Entry 6M18 (electron microscopy, 2.90 A resolution); this record covers chains B and D of the 4 polymer chains in the assembly.

# Chain B (and D)
Protein: Angiotensin-converting enzyme 2
Organism: Homo sapiens
Notes: EC 3.4.17.23, 3.4.17.-; chain D of this document is another copy of the same molecule, construct and numbering; everything in this record applies to it too
UniProtKB: Q9BYF1 (ACE2_HUMAN); the construct has insertions or renumbered stretches relative to UniProt, so the offset changes along the chain: -6 to 9 = UniProt 2-17; 18-805 = UniProt 18-805
Chain sequence (814 residues; numbered -8 to 805; the number before each row is that of its first residue; numbers below 1 keep their minus sign (Met-8 is residue -8)):
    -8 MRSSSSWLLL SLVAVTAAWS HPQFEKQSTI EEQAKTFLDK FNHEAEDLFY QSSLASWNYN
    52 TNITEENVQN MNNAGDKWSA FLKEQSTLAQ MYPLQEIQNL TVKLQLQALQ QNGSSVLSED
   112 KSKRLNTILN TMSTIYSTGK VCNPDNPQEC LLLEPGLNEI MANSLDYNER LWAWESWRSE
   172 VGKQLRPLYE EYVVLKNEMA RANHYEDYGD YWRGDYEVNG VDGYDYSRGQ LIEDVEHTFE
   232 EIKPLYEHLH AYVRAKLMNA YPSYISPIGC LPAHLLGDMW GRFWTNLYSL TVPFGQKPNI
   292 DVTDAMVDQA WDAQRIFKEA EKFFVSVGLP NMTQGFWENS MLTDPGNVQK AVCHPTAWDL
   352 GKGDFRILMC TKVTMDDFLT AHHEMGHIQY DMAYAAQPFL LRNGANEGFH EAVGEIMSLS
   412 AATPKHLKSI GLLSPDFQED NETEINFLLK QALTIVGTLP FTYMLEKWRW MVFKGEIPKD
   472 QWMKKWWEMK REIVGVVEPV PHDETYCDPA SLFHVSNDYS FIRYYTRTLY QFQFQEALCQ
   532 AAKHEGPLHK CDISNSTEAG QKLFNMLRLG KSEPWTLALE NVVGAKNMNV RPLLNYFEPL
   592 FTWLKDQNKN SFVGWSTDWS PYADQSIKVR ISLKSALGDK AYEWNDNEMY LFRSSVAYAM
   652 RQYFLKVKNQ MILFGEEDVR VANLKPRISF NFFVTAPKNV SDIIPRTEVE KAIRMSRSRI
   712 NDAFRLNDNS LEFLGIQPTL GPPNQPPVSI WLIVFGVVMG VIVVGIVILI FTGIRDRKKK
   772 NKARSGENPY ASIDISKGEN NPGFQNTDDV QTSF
Unresolved in the structure: -8 to 19, 769-805
Construct notes: initiating methionine (-8); expression tag (-7); insertion (10-17)
Swiss-Prot annotation at these positions:
  - region: Asp30 to Tyr41 (Interaction with SARS-CoV spike glycoprotein), Met82 to Pro84 (Interaction with SARS-CoV spike glycoprotein), Lys353 to Arg357 (Interaction with SARS-CoV spike glycoprotein), Arg652 to Lys659 (Essential for cleavage by ADAM17), Arg697 to Arg716 (Essential for cleavage by TMPRSS11D and TMPRSS2)
  - motif: Glu778 to Ile786 (LIR), Tyr781 to Asp785 (SH2-binding), Tyr781 to Ile784 (Endocytic sorting signal), Asn792 to Phe795 (PTB), Thr803 to Phe805 (PDZ-binding)
  - active site: Glu375 (Proton acceptor), His505 (Proton donor)
  - binding site (chloride): Arg169, Trp477, Lys481
  - binding site (substrate): Arg273, His345, Pro346, Tyr515
  - binding site (Zn(2+)): His374, His378, Glu402
  - modified residue: Tyr781 (Phosphotyrosine), Ser783 (Phosphoserine)
  - glycosylation (N-linked (GlcNAc...) asparagine): Asn53, Asn90, Asn103, Asn322, Asn432, Asn546, Asn690
  - cross-link: Lys788 (Glycyl lysine isopeptide (Lys-Gly) (interchain with G-Cter in ubiquitin))
Cystine bridges: Cys133-Cys141, Cys344-Cys361, Cys530-Cys542
Glycans and other covalent adducts: N-acetylglucosamine (NAG) linked to Asn53, Asn90, Asn103, Asn322, Asn432, Asn546, Asn690
Residues lining bound ligands: Zn2+ (ZN): Pro346, His374, Glu375, His378, Glu402
Reported in the primary citation:
  - self-association interface (contacts with another copy of this molecule); pairs are residue here / residue on that copy: Gln139-Gln175, Tyr633-Arg710 (cation-pi contact), Asn636-Gln653 (hydrogen bond), Asn638-Gln653 (hydrogen bond), Glu639-Gln653, Tyr641-Arg652 (cation-pi contact), Arg652-Asn638 (hydrogen bond), Ser709-Arg716 (hydrogen bond), Arg710-Glu639 (hydrogen bond), Asp713-Arg716 (hydrogen bond), Asn636, Gln653, Arg697, Arg708

# Interface between chain B and chain D
Pairs across the interface (54; chain B residue first):
  Ile126(B) with Gln139(D)
  Thr129(B) with Gln139(D)
  Gly130(B) with Gln139(D)
  Pro138(B) with Gln175(D)
  Gln139(B) with Ile126(D); Thr129(D); Gly130(D); Gln175(D)
  Gln175(B) with Pro138(D); Gln139(D)
  Tyr633(B) with Arg710(D), hydrogen bond
  Asn636(B) with Gln653(D), hydrogen bond
  Asn638(B) with Tyr649(D); Arg652(D), hydrogen bond (side chain-backbone); Gln653(D), hydrogen bond; Leu656(D); Met662(D)
  Glu639(B) with Tyr649(D), hydrogen bond; Gln653(D); Arg710(D), salt bridge
  Tyr641(B) with Ser645(D); Ala648(D); Arg652(D); Phe665(D); Gly666(D); Glu667(D)
  Leu642(B) with Tyr649(D), hydrophobic
  Ser645(B) with Tyr641(D); Ser645(D)
  Ala648(B) with Tyr641(D)
  Tyr649(B) with Asn638(D); Glu639(D), hydrogen bond; Leu642(D), hydrophobic
  Arg652(B) with Asn638(D), hydrogen bond (backbone-side chain); Tyr641(D)
  Gln653(B) with Asn636(D), hydrogen bond; Asn638(D), hydrogen bond; Glu639(D)
  Leu656(B) with Asn638(D)
  Met662(B) with Asn638(D)
  Phe665(B) with Tyr641(D)
  Gly666(B) with Tyr641(D)
  Glu667(B) with Tyr641(D)
  Ser709(B) with Arg716(D), hydrogen bond
  Arg710(B) with Tyr633(D), hydrogen bond; Glu639(D), salt bridge; Ala714(D), hydrogen bond (side chain-backbone); Phe715(D)
  Asp713(B) with Asp713(D); Arg716(D), salt bridge
  Ala714(B) with Arg710(D), hydrogen bond (backbone-side chain)
  Phe715(B) with Arg710(D)
  Arg716(B) with Ser709(D), hydrogen bond; Asp713(D), salt bridge
Interface residues without a listed pair, chain B (29 interface residues in all): Ser646
Interface residues without a listed pair, chain D (29 interface residues in all): Ser646

# In short
The chain B/chain D interface involves 29 residues from each chain; the contacts include 14 hydrogen bonds and
4 salt bridges. Polar pairs include Glu639(B)-Arg710(D), Asp713(B)-Arg716(D) and Tyr633(B)-Arg710(D). Ligands
of chain B: Zn2+. From the paper: a self-association interface involving Gln139(B), Gln175(B) and Tyr633(B)
among others.
Both chains are Angiotensin-converting enzyme 2 (Homo sapiens). Entry 6M18 (ACE2-B0AT1 complex) was determined
by electron microscopy (same publication as 6M17 and 6M1D).
